PDB entry 1F4T | X-ray diffraction, 1.93 A resolution | chain A

Chain A:
Name: Cytochrome P450 119
Source organism: Sulfolobus solfataricus
Notes: EC 1.14.14.-
UniProtKB: Q55080 (CPXW_SULSO); residues 1-368 here = UniProt positions 1-368
Amino-acid sequence (368 residues; each row starts with the number of its first residue):
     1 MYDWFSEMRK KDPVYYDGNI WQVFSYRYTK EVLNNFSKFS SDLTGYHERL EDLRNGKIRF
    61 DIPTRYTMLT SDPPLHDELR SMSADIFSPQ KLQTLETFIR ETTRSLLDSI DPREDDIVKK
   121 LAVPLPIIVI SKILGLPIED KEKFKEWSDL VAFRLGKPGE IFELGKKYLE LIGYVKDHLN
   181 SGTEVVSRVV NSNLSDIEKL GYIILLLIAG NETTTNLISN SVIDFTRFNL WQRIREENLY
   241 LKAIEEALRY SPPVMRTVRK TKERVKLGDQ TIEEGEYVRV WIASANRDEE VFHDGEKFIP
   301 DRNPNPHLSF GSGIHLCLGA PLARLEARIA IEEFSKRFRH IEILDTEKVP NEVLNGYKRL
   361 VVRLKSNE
Disordered / not traced: 368
Swiss-Prot annotation at these positions:
  - binding site (heme): H76, R80, T257, R259, H315, C317
Ion coordination: Zn2+: E139, H178 (shared with 2 residues of chain B); heme Fe: C317 (together with 4-phenyl-1H-imidazole)
Residues lining bound ligands:
  - heme (HEM): L33, M68, L69, H76, R80, F87, I130, L205, L206, G210, T213, T214, L217, L248, P253, V254, T257, R259, I282, S309, F310, G311, I314, H315, L316, C317, L318, G319, L322, A323
  - 4-phenyl-1H-imidazole (PIM): A152, L155, G156, A209, G210, T213, V254, V353, L354

In short:
Ligands of chain A: heme and 4-phenyl-1H-imidazole. E139 and H178 form the Zn2+ site. From UniProt: 6
heme-binding residues.
Chain A is Cytochrome P450 119 (Sulfolobus solfataricus); the structure, Thermophilic P450: CYP119 from
sulfolobus solfactaricus with 4-phenylimidazole bound, was determined by X-ray diffraction, deposited together
with 1F4U.
